Entry 1X89 (X-ray diffraction, 2.10 A resolution); this record covers chain A.

== Chain A ==
Molecule: Neutrophil gelatinase-associated lipocalin
From: Homo sapiens
Reference sequence: P80188 (NGAL_HUMAN); residues 1-178 here correspond to UniProt positions 21-198 (UniProt number = residue number + 20)
Chain sequence (178 residues; each row starts with the number of its first residue):
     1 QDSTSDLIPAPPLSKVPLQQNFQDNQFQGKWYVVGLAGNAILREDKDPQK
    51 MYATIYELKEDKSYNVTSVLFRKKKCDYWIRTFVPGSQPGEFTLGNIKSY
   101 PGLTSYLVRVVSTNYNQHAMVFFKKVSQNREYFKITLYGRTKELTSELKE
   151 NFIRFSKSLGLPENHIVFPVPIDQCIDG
Unresolved in the structure: 1-3, 178
Construct notes: engineered mutation Ser87 (Cys107 in P80188)
Curated features (UniProtKB/Swiss-Prot):
  - binding site (a carboxymycobactin): Tyr52 to Thr54, Lys125, Lys134, Tyr138
  - binding site (enterobactin): Tyr106, Lys134
  - modified residue: Gln1 (Pyrrolidone carboxylic acid)
  - glycosylation: Asn65 (N-linked (GlcNAc...) asparagine)
Cystine bridges: Cys76-Cys175
Small-molecule neighbours: carboxymycobactin s (CM1): Val33, Ala40, Ile41, Tyr52, Thr54, Val66, Ser68, Leu70, Arg72, Trp79, Arg81, Phe83, Tyr106, Phe123, Lys124, Lys125, Tyr132, Phe133, Lys134, Thr136, Tyr138
From the paper describing this entry:
  - binding site for carboxymycobactin s: Lys125
  - conformationally variable residues (side-chain flip): Trp79, Arg81
  - post-translational modification sites: Asn65 (citing earlier work)

== Summary ==
Chain A binds carboxymycobactin s. UniProt lists 6 carboxymycobactin-binding residues and enterobactin-binding
residues Tyr106 and Lys134. The paper reports a binding site for carboxymycobactin s at Lys125; a modification
site at Asn65.
Chain A is Neutrophil gelatinase-associated lipocalin (Homo sapiens); the structure, Crystal structure of
Siderocalin (NGAL, Lipocalin 2) complexed with Carboxymycobactin S, was determined by X-ray diffraction
together with 1X8U and 1X71 from the same study.
